PDB entry 4PJB | X-ray diffraction, 2.85 A resolution | chains E and F of the 4 polymer chains in the assembly

== Chain E ==
Molecule: TCR-alpha
From: Homo sapiens
Sequence (205 residues; numbered -1 to 203; the number before each row is that of its first residue; numbers below 1 keep their minus sign (His-1 is residue -1)):
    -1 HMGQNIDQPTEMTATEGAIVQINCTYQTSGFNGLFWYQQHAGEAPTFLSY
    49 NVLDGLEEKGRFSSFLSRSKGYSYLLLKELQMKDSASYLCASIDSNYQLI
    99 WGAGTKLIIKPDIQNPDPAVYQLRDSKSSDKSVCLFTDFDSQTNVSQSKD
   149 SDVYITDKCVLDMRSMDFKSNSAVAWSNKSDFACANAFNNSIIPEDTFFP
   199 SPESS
Unresolved in the structure: -1 to 1, 123-129, 177-178, 199-203
Cystine bridges: Cys22-Cys88, Cys132-Cys182

== Chain F ==
Molecule: TCR-beta
From: Homo sapiens
Sequence (246 residues; row label = number of the first residue in the row; numbers below 1 keep their minus sign (His-1 is residue -1)):
    -1 HMNAGVTQTPKFQVLKTGQSMTLQCAQDMNHNSMYWYRQDPGMGLRLIYY
    49 SASEGTTDKGEVPNGYNVSRLNKREFSLRLESAAPSQTSVYFCASSETDP
    99 NTGELFFGEGSRLTVLEDLKNVFPPEVAVFEPSEAEISHTQKATLVCLAT
   149 GFYPDHVELSWWVNGKEVHSGVCTDPQPLKEQPALNDSRYALSSRLRVSA
   199 TFWQNPRNHFRCQVQFYGLSENDEWTQDRAKPVTQIVSAEAWGRAD
Unresolved in the structure: -1 to 2, 203-208, 239-244
Cystine bridges: Cys23-Cys91, Cys145-Cys210

== How chain E and chain F interact ==
Contacting residue pairs (75; chain E residue first):
  Phe33(E) - Asn99(F)
  Phe33(E) - Gly101(F)
  Tyr35(E) - Leu103(F)  hydrogen bond (side chain-backbone)
  Tyr35(E) - Phe105(F)  hydrophobic
  Gln37(E) - Gln37(F)  hydrogen bond
  Gln37(E) - Phe90(F)
  Glu41(E) - Phe90(F)
  Ala42(E) - Phe90(F)  hydrophobic
  Ala42(E) - Gly106(F)
  Pro43(E) - Phe90(F)
  Pro43(E) - Phe105(F)
  Phe45(E) - Gly101(F)
  Phe45(E) - Glu102(F)
  Tyr48(E) - Thr100(F)
  Ile91(E) - Asn99(F)
  Tyr95(E) - Pro98(F)  hydrophobic
  Trp99(E) - Tyr35(F)  hydrogen bond
  Trp99(E) - Gly42(F)
  Trp99(E) - Leu43(F)
  Trp99(E) - Leu103(F)  hydrophobic
  Trp99(E) - Phe105(F)  hydrophobic
  Gly100(E) - Gly42(F)
  Ala101(E) - Gly40(F)
  Ala101(E) - Met41(F)
  Ala101(E) - Gly42(F)
  Asp115(E) - His137(F)  salt bridge
  Tyr119(E) - Ser131(F)
  Tyr119(E) - Ala133(F)  hydrophobic
  Tyr119(E) - Glu134(F)
  Tyr119(E) - His137(F)
  Tyr119(E) - Thr138(F)
  Gln120(E) - Ser131(F)
  Leu121(E) - Phe128(F)
  Leu121(E) - Glu129(F)
  Leu121(E) - Thr142(F)
  Leu121(E) - Val144(F)  hydrophobic
  Arg122(E) - Phe128(F)
  Arg122(E) - Glu129(F)
  Val131(E) - Phe128(F)  hydrophobic
  Val131(E) - Leu146(F)  hydrophobic
  Leu133(E) - Thr142(F)
  Leu133(E) - Val144(F)  hydrophobic
  Thr135(E) - Arg195(F)  hydrogen bond
  Asp136(E) - Thr138(F)
  Asp136(E) - Arg195(F)  salt bridge
  Tyr152(E) - Leu177(F)  hydrophobic
  Tyr152(E) - Glu179(F)  hydrogen bond (side chain-backbone)
  Ile153(E) - Leu177(F)
  Thr154(E) - Asp173(F)
  Thr154(E) - Ser191(F)
  Thr154(E) - Arg193(F)  hydrogen bond
  Asp155(E) - Arg193(F)
  Cys157(E) - Cys171(F)  disulfide
  Cys157(E) - Thr172(F)
  Cys157(E) - Arg193(F)
  Val158(E) - Cys171(F)  hydrogen bond (backbone-side chain)
  Leu159(E) - Gly169(F)
  Leu159(E) - Val170(F)
  Leu159(E) - Arg195(F)
  Asp160(E) - Ser168(F)  hydrogen bond (backbone-side chain)
  Asp160(E) - Gly169(F)  hydrogen bond (backbone-backbone)
  Met161(E) - Lys140(F)
  Met161(E) - Ser168(F)
  Met161(E) - Arg195(F)
  Met161(E) - Val196(F)
  Arg162(E) - Ser168(F)  hydrogen bond (backbone-side chain)
  Phe166(E) - Lys140(F)
  Ser168(E) - Arg195(F)  hydrogen bond
  Ser170(E) - Arg193(F)
  Val172(E) - Val144(F)  hydrophobic
  Val172(E) - Arg193(F)
  Trp174(E) - Leu146(F)  hydrophobic
  Trp174(E) - Ala189(F)  hydrophobic
  Phe196(E) - His137(F)
  Pro198(E) - Ala133(F)  hydrophobic
Also at the interface, not in a pair above, chain E (43 interface residues in all): Asn30, Leu97, Ser149, Ser163
Also at the interface, not in a pair above, chain F (45 interface residues in all): Glu107, Val127, Pro130, Thr148, Lys178, Ser197
Inter-chain disulfides: Cys157(E)-Cys171(F)

== Overview ==
43 residues of chain E and 45 residues of chain F are in contact, with 1 disulfide bond, 11 hydrogen bonds and
2 salt bridges. Among the polar pairs are Asp115(E)-His137(F), Asp136(E)-Arg195(F) and Tyr35(E)-Leu103(F).
Chain E is TCR-alpha and chain F is TCR-beta, both from Homo sapiens; the structure, Structure of human
MR1-5-OP-RU in complex with human MAIT B-F3-C1 TCR, was determined by X-ray diffraction together with 4PJ5,
4PJ7, 4PJ8, 4PJ9, 4PJA, 4PJC and 7 further entries from the same study.
